Entry 6G05 (X-ray diffraction, 1.90 A resolution); this record covers chains A and P.

== Chain A ==
Name: Nuclear receptor ROR-gamma
From: Homo sapiens
Notes: fragment: C-terminal domain, ligand binding domain
UniProtKB: P51449 (RORG_HUMAN); numbering as in UniProt (aligned over 263-518)
Chain sequence (257 residues; numbered 262 to 518; the number before each row is that of its first residue):
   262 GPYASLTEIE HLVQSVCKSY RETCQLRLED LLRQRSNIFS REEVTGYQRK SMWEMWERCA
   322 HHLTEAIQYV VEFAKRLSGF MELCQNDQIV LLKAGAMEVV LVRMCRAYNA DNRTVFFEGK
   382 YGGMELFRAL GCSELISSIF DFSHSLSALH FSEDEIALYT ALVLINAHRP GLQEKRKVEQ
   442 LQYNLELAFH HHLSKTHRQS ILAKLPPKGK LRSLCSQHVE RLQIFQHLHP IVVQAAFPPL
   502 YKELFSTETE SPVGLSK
Disordered / not traced: 262-263, 509-518
Sequence notes: expression tag (262); engineered mutation Ser-455 (Cys in P51449)
Curated features (UniProtKB/Swiss-Prot):
  - motif: Leu-501 to Phe-506 (AF-2)
  - mutagenesis: Ala-327 (A327F: Completely abolishes transcriptional activity), Phe-378 (F378Q: Completely abolishes transcriptional activity), Ile-397 (I397N: Nearly abolishes transcriptional activity)
Residues lining bound ligands: EF5 (2-(4-ethylsulfonylphenyl)-N-[4-phenyl-5-(phenylcarbonyl)-1,3-thiazol-2-yl]ethanamide): Cys-285, Gln-286, Leu-287, Leu-292, Cys-320, His-323, Leu-324, Ala-327, Met-358, Val-361, Leu-362, Arg-364, Met-365, Arg-367, Ala-368, Val-376, Phe-377, Phe-378, Phe-388, Ile-397, Ile-400, Phe-401

== Chain P ==
Name: Nuclear receptor-interacting protein 1
From: Homo sapiens
UniProtKB: P48552 (NRIP1_HUMAN); numbering as in UniProt (aligned over 493-512)
Chain sequence (20 residues; numbered 493 to 512; the number before each row is that of its first residue):
   493 NSHQKVTLLQ LLLGHKNEEN
Disordered / not traced: 493-498, 507-512
Curated features (UniProtKB/Swiss-Prot):
  - motif: Leu-500 to Leu-504 (LXXLL motif 6)
  - cross-link: Lys-508 (Glycyl lysine isopeptide (Lys-Gly) (interchain with G-Cter in SUMO2))

== How chain A and chain P interact ==
Contacting residue pairs (16):
  Val-332(A) / Leu-504(P)  hydrophobic
  Val-332(A) / Leu-505(P)  hydrophobic
  Lys-336(A) / Leu-504(P)
  Lys-336(A) / Leu-505(P)
  Met-342(A) / Leu-505(P)
  Gln-349(A) / Leu-505(P)
  Ile-350(A) / Leu-501(P)  hydrophobic
  Ile-350(A) / Leu-505(P)  hydrophobic
  Leu-353(A) / Leu-505(P)  hydrophobic
  Pro-500(A) / Leu-500(P)  hydrophobic
  Leu-501(A) / Leu-500(P)
  Leu-501(A) / Leu-504(P)  hydrophobic
  Glu-504(A) / Thr-499(P)  hydrogen bond
  Glu-504(A) / Leu-500(P)  hydrogen bond (side chain-backbone)
  Glu-504(A) / Leu-501(P)  hydrogen bond (side chain-backbone)
  Leu-505(A) / Leu-501(P)  hydrophobic
Interface residues without a listed pair, chain A (12 interface residues in all): Phe-341, Lys-354
Interface residues without a listed pair, chain P (6 interface residues in all): Gln-502

== In short ==
12 residues of chain A and 6 residues of chain P are in contact, with 3 hydrogen bonds. Among the polar pairs
are Glu-504(A)/Thr-499(P), Glu-504(A)/Leu-500(P) and Glu-504(A)/Leu-501(P). Chain A binds compound EF5.
Curated annotation (UniProt) lists 3 mutagenesis sites on chain A.
Here chain A is Nuclear receptor ROR-gamma and chain P is Nuclear receptor-interacting protein 1, both from
Homo sapiens. Entry 6G05 (Rorgt (264-518;c455s) in complex with inverse agonist "cpd-2" and RIP140 peptide at
1.90A) was determined by X-ray diffraction, deposited together with 6FZU and 6G07.
